7RQU - chains C and B of the 4 polymer chains in the assembly; structure by electron microscopy, 3.05 A resolution.

== Chain C (and B) ==
Name: Transient receptor potential cation channel subfamily V member 1
Organism: Rattus norvegicus
Notes: chain B of this document is another copy of the same molecule, construct and numbering; everything in this record applies to it too
Reference sequence: O35433 (TRPV1_RAT); residues 1-838 here = UniProt positions 1-838
Amino-acid sequence (868 residues; numbered 1 to 868; the number before each row is that of its first residue):
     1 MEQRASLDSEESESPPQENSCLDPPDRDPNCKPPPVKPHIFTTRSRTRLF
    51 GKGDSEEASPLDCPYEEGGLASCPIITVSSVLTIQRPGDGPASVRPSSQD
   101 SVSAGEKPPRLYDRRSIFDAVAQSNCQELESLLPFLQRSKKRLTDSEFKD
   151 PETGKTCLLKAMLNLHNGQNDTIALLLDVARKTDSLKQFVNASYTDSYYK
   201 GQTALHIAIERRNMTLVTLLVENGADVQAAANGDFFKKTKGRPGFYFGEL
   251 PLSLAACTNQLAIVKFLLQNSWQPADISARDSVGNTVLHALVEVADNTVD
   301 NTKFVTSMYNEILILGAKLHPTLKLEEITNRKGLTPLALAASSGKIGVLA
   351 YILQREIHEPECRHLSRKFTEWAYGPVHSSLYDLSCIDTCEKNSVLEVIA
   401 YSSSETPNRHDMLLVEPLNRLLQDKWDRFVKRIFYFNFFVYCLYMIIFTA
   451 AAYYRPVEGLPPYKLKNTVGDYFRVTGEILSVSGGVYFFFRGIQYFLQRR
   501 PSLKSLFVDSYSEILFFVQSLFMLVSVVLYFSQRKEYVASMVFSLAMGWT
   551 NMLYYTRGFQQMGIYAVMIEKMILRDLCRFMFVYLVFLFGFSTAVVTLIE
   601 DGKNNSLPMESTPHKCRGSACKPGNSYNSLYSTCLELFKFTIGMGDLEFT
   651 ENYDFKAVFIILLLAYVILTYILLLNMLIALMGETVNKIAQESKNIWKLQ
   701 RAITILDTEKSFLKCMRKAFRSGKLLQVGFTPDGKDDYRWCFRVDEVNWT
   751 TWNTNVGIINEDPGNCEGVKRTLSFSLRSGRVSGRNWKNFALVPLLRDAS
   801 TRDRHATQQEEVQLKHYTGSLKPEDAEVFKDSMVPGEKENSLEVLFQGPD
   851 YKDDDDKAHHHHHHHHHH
Not modelled in the structure: 1-113, 140-151, 184-187, 224-228, 239-242, 603-623, 764-868
Construct notes: expression tag (839-868)
Disulfide bonds: Cys386-Cys390
Ion coordination: Na+: Gly643 (shared with 1 residue of chain A; Gly643(B) of chain B; 1 residue of chain D)
Ligand contacts:
  - resiniferatoxin (6EU), molecule 1: Phe507, Tyr511, Ser512, Ile514, Leu515, Phe516, Phe543, Ala546, Met547, Thr550, Asn551, Leu553, Tyr554, Arg557, Ala566, Glu570, Ile573, Leu577
  - resiniferatoxin (6EU), molecule 2: Phe587, Phe591, Ala665, Ile668, Leu669
  - 6OU ([(2R)-1-[2-azanylethoxy(oxidanyl)phosphoryl]oxy-3-hexadecanoyloxy-propan-2-yl] (Z)-octadec-9-enoate), molecule 1: Ile446, Thr449, Ala450, Tyr453, Tyr454, Trp549
  - 6OU, molecule 2: Phe448, Ala451, Ala452, Glu478, Ile479, Ser481, Val482, Met523, Ser526, Val527, Tyr530, Phe531, Met541
  - 6OU, molecule 3: Phe507, Val508, Leu574
  - 6OU, molecule 4: Phe522, Glu536, Ala539, Phe543
  - 6OU, molecule 5: Leu585, Val586, Phe589, Leu630
  - 6OU, molecule 6: Asp654, Phe655, Lys656, Ala657, Val658, Ile661
  - 6OU, molecule 7: Lys656, Ala657, Ile660, Ile661, Leu664, Ala665, Ile668
  - LBN (1-palmitoyl-2-oleoyl-sn-glycero-3-phosphocholine), molecule 1: Asn437, Val440, Tyr441, Leu443, Tyr444, Ile447, Leu480, Ser483, Gly484, Tyr487, Phe488, Arg491, Glu513, Phe516, Tyr554, Tyr555
  - LBN, molecule 2: Leu443, Ile446, Ile447, Ala450, Ala451, Tyr453, Tyr454, Gly470, Phe473, Arg474, Thr476, Gly477, Leu480
  - YFP (1-palmitoyl-2-oleoyl-sn-glycero-3-phosphoglycerol): Tyr435, Phe438, Phe439, Cys442, Gly558, Phe559, Gln560, Met562
From the paper describing this entry:
  - binding site for resiniferatoxin: Tyr511

== How chain C and chain B interact ==
Pairs across the interface (74; chain C residue first):
  Trp372(C) - Pro243(B)  hydrophobic
  Tyr374(C) - Gln202(B)  hydrogen bond
  Tyr374(C) - Phe235(B)  hydrophobic
  Tyr374(C) - Phe236(B)
  Pro376(C) - Phe245(B)  hydrophobic
  Val377(C) - Phe245(B)  hydrophobic
  Thr449(C) - Thr593(B)
  Ala452(C) - Thr597(B)
  Tyr453(C) - Val596(B)  hydrophobic
  Tyr453(C) - Asn628(B)
  Tyr453(C) - Leu630(B)
  Arg455(C) - Thr597(B)  hydrogen bond (side chain-backbone)
  Arg455(C) - Leu598(B)
  Arg455(C) - Glu600(B)  salt bridge
  Lys535(C) - Asp654(B)
  Lys535(C) - Phe655(B)
  Glu536(C) - Phe655(B)
  Ala539(C) - Val658(B)  hydrophobic
  Val542(C) - Ala594(B)
  Val542(C) - Thr597(B)
  Val542(C) - Leu598(B)
  Val542(C) - Val658(B)  hydrophobic
  Phe543(C) - Val658(B)  hydrophobic
  Phe543(C) - Ile661(B)  hydrophobic
  Leu545(C) - Thr597(B)
  Ala546(C) - Ala594(B)  hydrophobic
  Trp549(C) - Val586(B)
  Trp549(C) - Phe589(B)  hydrophobic
  Trp549(C) - Gly590(B)
  Trp549(C) - Thr593(B)
  Leu553(C) - Val586(B)  hydrophobic
  Leu553(C) - Phe587(B)  hydrophobic
  Gln561(C) - Arg579(B)  hydrogen bond (backbone-side chain)
  Tyr565(C) - Phe580(B)
  Tyr565(C) - Val583(B)  hydrophobic
  Tyr565(C) - Leu674(B)
  Tyr565(C) - Leu681(B)  hydrophobic
  Met568(C) - Leu681(B)  hydrophobic
  Ile569(C) - Val583(B)  hydrophobic
  Ile569(C) - Met677(B)  hydrophobic
  Met572(C) - Met677(B)  hydrophobic
  Ile573(C) - Leu669(B)  hydrophobic
  Ile573(C) - Leu673(B)  hydrophobic
  Leu577(C) - Leu673(B)  hydrophobic
  Tyr631(C) - Lys656(B)
  Tyr631(C) - Ile660(B)
  Leu635(C) - Glu648(B)
  Lys639(C) - Leu647(B)
  Lys639(C) - Glu648(B)  salt bridge
  Ile642(C) - Gly643(B)
  Ile642(C) - Val667(B)  hydrophobic
  Ile642(C) - Tyr671(B)
  Gly643(C) - Gly643(B)
  Met644(C) - Gly645(B)
  Leu678(C) - Asn676(B)
  Ile679(C) - Asn676(B)
  Met682(C) - Leu673(B)  hydrophobic
  Met682(C) - Asn676(B)
  Gly683(C) - Ala680(B)
  Val686(C) - Ala680(B)  hydrophobic
  Val686(C) - Leu681(B)  hydrophobic
  Val686(C) - Glu684(B)
  Ala690(C) - Glu684(B)
  Asp745(C) - Pro243(B)
  Trp749(C) - Cys257(B)
  Trp749(C) - Val294(B)  hydrophobic
  Trp749(C) - Asn301(B)
  Trp752(C) - Arg212(B)
  Trp752(C) - Thr258(B)
  Trp752(C) - Asn259(B)
  Asp762(C) - Tyr199(B)
  Pro763(C) - Tyr198(B)
  Pro763(C) - Tyr199(B)
  Pro763(C) - Phe235(B)  hydrophobic
Also at the interface, not in a pair above, chain C (52 interface residues in all): Val457, Val538, Met541, Thr550, Thr556, Met562, Met581, Phe638, Thr641, Asn687, Glu761
Also at the interface, not in a pair above, chain B (63 interface residues in all): Leu163, Glu210, Gly244, Phe247, Phe582, Phe591, Ile599, Ser629, Phe640, Met644, Leu662, Leu664, Ile668, Ile672, Ile679

== Summary ==
The interface between chain C and chain B involves 52 residues on one side and 63 on the other, with 3
hydrogen bonds and 2 salt bridges. Polar contacts include Arg455(C)-Glu600(B), Lys639(C)-Glu648(B) and
Tyr374(C)-Gln202(B). From the paper: a binding site for resiniferatoxin at Tyr511(C).
Both chains are Transient receptor potential cation channel subfamily V member 1 (Rattus norvegicus). Entry
7RQU (Cryo-EM structure of the full-length TRPV1 with RTx at 4 degrees Celsius, in a closed state ...) was
determined by electron microscopy (same publication as 7RQV, 7RQW, 7RQX, 7RQY and 7RQZ).
